PDB entry 7LMB | electron microscopy, 3.80 A resolution | chains B and H of the 8 polymer chains in the assembly

Chain B:
Molecule: Telomerase RNA
Source organism: Tetrahymena thermophila
Sequence (159 nucleotides; row label = number of the first residue in the row):
     1 AUACCCGCUU AAUUCAUUCA GAUCUGUAAU AGAACUGUCA UUCAACCCCA AAAAUCUAGU
    61 GCUGAUAUAA CCUUCACCAA UUAGGUUCAA AUAAGUGGUA AUGCGGGACA AAAGACUAUC
   121 GACAUUUGAU ACACUAUUUA UCAAUGGAUG UCUUAUUUU
Disordered / not traced: 1-3, 54-58

Chain H:
Name: Telomerase La-related protein p65
Source organism: Tetrahymena thermophila
Reference sequence: W7X6T2 (LARP7_TETTS); numbering as in UniProt (aligned over 1-542)
Chain sequence (542 residues; row label = number of the first residue in the row):
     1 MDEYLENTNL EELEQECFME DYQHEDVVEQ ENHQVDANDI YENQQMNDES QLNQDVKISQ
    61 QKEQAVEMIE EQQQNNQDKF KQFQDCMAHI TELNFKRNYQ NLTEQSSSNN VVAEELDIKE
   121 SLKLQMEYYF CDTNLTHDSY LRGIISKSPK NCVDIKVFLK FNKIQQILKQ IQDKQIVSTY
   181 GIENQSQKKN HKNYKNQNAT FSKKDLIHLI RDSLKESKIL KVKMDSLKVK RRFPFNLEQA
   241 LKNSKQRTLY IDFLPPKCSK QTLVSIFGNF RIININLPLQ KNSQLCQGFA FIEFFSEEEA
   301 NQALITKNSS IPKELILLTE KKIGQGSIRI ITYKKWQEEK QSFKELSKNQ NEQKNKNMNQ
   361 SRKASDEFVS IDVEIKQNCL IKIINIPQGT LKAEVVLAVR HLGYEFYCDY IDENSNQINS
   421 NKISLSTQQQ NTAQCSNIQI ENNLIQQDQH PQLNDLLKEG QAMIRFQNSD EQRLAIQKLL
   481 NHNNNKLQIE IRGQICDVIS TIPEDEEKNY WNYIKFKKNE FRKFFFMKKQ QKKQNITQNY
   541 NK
Disordered / not traced: 1-114, 170-201, 238-377, 413-459, 533-542
Swiss-Prot annotation at these positions:
  - mutagenesis: Tyr407 (Y407A: Decreased binding to TER RNA stem-loop IV), Arg465 (R465A: Decreased binding to TER RNA stem-loop IV)

How chain B and chain H interact:
Contacting residue pairs (40; chain B residue first):
  C4(B) - Pro149(H)  sugar contact
  C75(B) - Lys221(H)  hydrogen bond to the base
  C75(B) - Val222(H)  base contact
  C75(B) - Ser226(H)  base contact
  C75(B) - Lys228(H)  base contact
  C75(B) - Val229(H)  base contact
  C75(B) - Lys230(H)  base contact
  G107(B) - Lys147(H)  base contact
  A108(B) - Ser139(H)  sugar contact
  A108(B) - Tyr140(H)  phosphate contact
  A108(B) - Gly143(H)  sugar contact
  A108(B) - Ile144(H)  phosphate contact
  U117(B) - Arg522(H)  base contact
  U117(B) - Phe526(H)  base contact
  G121(B) - Tyr407(H)  base contact
  G121(B) - Asp409(H)  hydrogen bond to the base
  G121(B) - Arg465(H)  hydrogen bond to the base
  G121(B) - Tyr510(H)  hydrogen bond to the base
  G121(B) - Tyr513(H)  hydrogen bond to the base
  G121(B) - Ile514(H)  base contact
  G121(B) - Phe521(H)  sugar contact
  A122(B) - Phe406(H)  hydrogen bond to the base
  A122(B) - Tyr407(H)  base contact
  A122(B) - Phe466(H)  hydrogen bond to the base
  A122(B) - Gln467(H)  base contact
  A140(B) - Arg400(H)  hydrogen bond to the sugar
  U141(B) - Lys392(H)  sugar contact
  U141(B) - Arg400(H)  salt bridge to the phosphate
  C142(B) - Lys392(H)  sugar contact
  G146(B) - Lys528(H)  sugar contact
  G147(B) - Phe525(H)  base contact
  G147(B) - Lys529(H)  base contact
  G147(B) - Lys532(H)  salt bridge to the phosphate
  U156(B) - His137(H)  phosphate contact
  U158(B) - Lys163(H)  phosphate contact
  U159(B) - Tyr140(H)  sugar contact
  U159(B) - Phe161(H)  phosphate contact
  U159(B) - Asn162(H)  hydrogen bond to the phosphate
  U159(B) - Lys163(H)  hydrogen bond to the phosphate
  U159(B) - Ile164(H)  phosphate contact
Also at the interface, not in a pair above, chain B (20 interface residues in all): C104, A118, C120, A155, U157
Also at the interface, not in a pair above, chain H (44 interface residues in all): Asp138, Cys152, Lys160, Lys203, Ala393, Val396, Glu405, Lys517, Lys518

Summary:
20 residues of chain B and 44 residues of chain H are in contact, with 10 hydrogen bonds and 2 salt bridges.
Polar pairs include C75(B)-Lys221(H), G121(B)-Asp409(H) and G121(B)-Arg465(H). Curated annotation (UniProt)
lists 2 mutagenesis sites on chain H.
Chain B is Telomerase RNA and chain H is Telomerase La-related protein p65, both from Tetrahymena thermophila;
the structure, Tetrahymena telomerase T5D5 structure at 3.8 Angstrom, was determined by electron microscopy
(same publication as 7LMA).
